PDB entry 8BS8 | X-ray diffraction, 1.59 A resolution | chains H and L

== Chain H ==
Protein: Heavy chain
From: Bos taurus
Chain sequence (307 residues; each row starts with the number of its first residue; note: 4 numbers in that range are skipped by the numbering (no residue carries them; nothing is unmodelled there); a row labelled like 270A-270E holds insertion residues (270A, then the next letters in order)):
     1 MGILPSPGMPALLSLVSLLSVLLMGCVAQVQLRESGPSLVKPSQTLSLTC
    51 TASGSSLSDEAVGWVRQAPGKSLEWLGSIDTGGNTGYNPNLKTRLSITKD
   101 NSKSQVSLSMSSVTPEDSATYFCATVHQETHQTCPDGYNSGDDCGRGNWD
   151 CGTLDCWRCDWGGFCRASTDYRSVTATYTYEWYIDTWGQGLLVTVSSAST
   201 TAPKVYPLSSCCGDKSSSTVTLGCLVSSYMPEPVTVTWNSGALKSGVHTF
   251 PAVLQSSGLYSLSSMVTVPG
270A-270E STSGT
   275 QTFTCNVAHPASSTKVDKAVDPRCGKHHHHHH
Unresolved in the structure: 1-27, 146, 270A-270E, 299-306
Disulfides: Cys50-Cys123, Cys134-Cys156, Cys144-Cys151, Cys159-Cys165, Cys211-Cys298, Cys224-Cys279
What the authors report for this chain:
  - contacts within the chain: His127-Tyr183 (pi stacking), Tyr178-Tyr180 (pi stacking)

== Chain L ==
Protein: Light chain
From: Bos taurus
Chain sequence (244 residues; row label = number of the first residue in the row):
     1 MGILPSPGMPALLSLVSLLSVLLMGCVAQGVLTQPSSVSGSLGQRVSITC
    51 SGSSSNVGRGYVSWYQMTPGSAPRTLIYGDTNRASGVPDRFSASRSGNTA
   101 TLTISSLQAEDEADYFCASAEGSSSNAVFGSGTTLTVLGQPKSPPSVTLF
   151 PPSTEELNGNKATLVCLISDFYPGSVTVVWKADGSTITRNVETTRASKQS
   201 NSKYAASSYLSLTSSDWKSKGSYSCEVTHEGSTVTKTVKPSECS
Unresolved in the structure: 1-28
Disulfides: Cys50-Cys117, Cys166-Cys225

== Chain H / chain L interface ==
Disulfides between the chains: Cys212(H)-Cys243(L)
Contacting residue pairs - 86 pairs, chain H then chain L:
  Gln67(H) - Met67(L)
  Gln67(H) - Phe116(L)
  Lys71(H) - Gln29(L)
  Ser72(H) - Gln29(L)
  Ser72(H) - Gly30(L)
  Ser72(H) - Phe116(L)
  Ser72(H) - Gly130(L)  hydrogen bond (side chain-backbone)
  Ser72(H) - Ser131(L)
  Leu73(H) - Phe116(L)  hydrophobic
  Leu73(H) - Phe129(L)
  Trp75(H) - Ser125(L)  hydrogen bond (side chain-backbone)
  Trp75(H) - Asn126(L)
  Trp75(H) - Ala127(L)
  Trp75(H) - Phe129(L)
  Ser78(H) - Ser125(L)
  Gly86(H) - Ser125(L)
  Asn88(H) - Asn126(L)
  Pro89(H) - Asn126(L)
  Phe122(H) - Ala72(L)  hydrophobic
  Phe122(H) - Pro73(L)
  Gln128(H) - Ser124(L)
  Gln128(H) - Ser125(L)
  Glu129(H) - Ser124(L)
  His131(H) - Tyr61(L)  hydrogen bond
  Thr179(H) - Arg59(L)
  Thr179(H) - Tyr61(L)
  Tyr180(H) - Ala120(L)
  Tyr180(H) - Gly122(L)
  Tyr180(H) - Ser123(L)
  Tyr180(H) - Ser124(L)
  Glu181(H) - Tyr61(L)
  Glu181(H) - Ser124(L)
  Trp182(H) - Tyr65(L)
  Trp182(H) - Ala118(L)  hydrophobic
  Trp182(H) - Ala120(L)  hydrophobic
  Trp182(H) - Ser124(L)
  Trp182(H) - Ala127(L)  hydrophobic
  Trp182(H) - Phe129(L)  hydrophobic
  Tyr183(H) - Ser63(L)
  Tyr183(H) - Tyr65(L)
  Tyr183(H) - Tyr78(L)  hydrophobic
  Ile184(H) - Tyr65(L)  hydrogen bond (backbone-side chain)
  Ile184(H) - Thr75(L)  hydrogen bond (backbone-side chain)
  Asp185(H) - Thr75(L)  hydrogen bond (backbone-side chain)
  Trp187(H) - Tyr65(L)
  Trp187(H) - Pro73(L)
  Trp187(H) - Thr75(L)  hydrogen bond
  Gly188(H) - Ala72(L)
  Gln189(H) - Ala72(L)
  Val205(H) - Glu155(L)
  Tyr206(H) - Ser153(L)
  Tyr206(H) - Glu155(L)
  Tyr206(H) - Glu156(L)
  Pro207(H) - Ser153(L)
  Leu208(H) - Phe150(L)  hydrophobic
  Ser209(H) - Phe150(L)
  Ser209(H) - Pro151(L)
  Ser210(H) - Phe150(L)
  Cys212(H) - Pro151(L)  hydrophobic
  Cys212(H) - Glu242(L)
  Cys212(H) - Cys243(L)  disulfide
  Lys215(H) - Glu242(L)  salt bridge
  Thr221(H) - Thr148(L)
  Thr221(H) - Phe150(L)
  Leu222(H) - Phe150(L)
  Leu225(H) - Thr163(L)
  Leu225(H) - Tyr209(L)  hydrophobic
  His248(H) - Ser169(L)
  His248(H) - Gln199(L)
  His248(H) - Ala205(L)
  Phe250(H) - Leu167(L)  hydrophobic
  Phe250(H) - Ile168(L)
  Phe250(H) - Ala205(L)  hydrophobic
  Phe250(H) - Ala206(L)
  Pro251(H) - Ser197(L)
  Ala252(H) - Thr194(L)
  Val253(H) - Thr194(L)
  Val253(H) - Tyr209(L)  hydrophobic
  Gln255(H) - Glu192(L)
  Ser256(H) - Glu192(L)  hydrogen bond (backbone-side chain)
  Leu262(H) - Tyr209(L)
  Ser263(H) - Val165(L)
  Ser263(H) - Tyr209(L)  hydrogen bond
  Met265(H) - Thr148(L)
  Met265(H) - Leu167(L)  hydrophobic
  Lys292(H) - Glu155(L)  salt bridge
Other interface residues (no listed pair), chain H (54 interface residues in all): Val65, Glu74, Tyr87, Thr130, Tyr178, Gly213, Gly223, Leu254, Ser261
Other interface residues (no listed pair), chain L (52 interface residues in all): Ser71, Arg74, Gly79, Gly132, Leu149, Thr193, Ser207, Thr237, Val238
Interface features reported in the paper:
  - pairs named by the authors: His131(H)-Tyr61(L) (pi stacking), Tyr183(H)-Tyr78(L) (pi stacking), Trp187(H)-Pro73(L) (pi stacking)

== Summary ==
54 residues of chain H face 52 of chain L across their interface; the contacts include 1 disulfide bond, 9
hydrogen bonds and 2 salt bridges. Polar contacts include Lys215(H)-Glu242(L), Lys292(H)-Glu155(L) and
Ser72(H)-Gly130(L). The authors report pi stacking between His131(H) and Tyr61(L), Tyr183(H) and Tyr78(L) and
Trp187(H) and Pro73(L). The paper reports contacts within the chain involving His127(H), Tyr183(H) and
Tyr178(H) among others.
Chain H is Heavy chain and chain L is Light chain, both from Bos taurus; the structure, Bovine naive ultralong
antibody AbD08 collected at 100K, was determined by X-ray diffraction.
